Entry 1TWI (X-ray diffraction, 2.00 A resolution); this record covers chains A and B.

# Chain A (and B)
Protein: Diaminopimelate decarboxylase
Source organism: Methanocaldococcus jannaschii
Notes: EC 4.1.1.20; chain B of this document is another copy of the same molecule, construct and numbering; everything in this record applies to it too
UniProtKB: Q58497 (DCDA_METJA); residues 16-448 here correspond to UniProt positions 6-438 (UniProt number = residue number - 10)
Chain sequence (434 residues; row label = number of the first residue in the row):
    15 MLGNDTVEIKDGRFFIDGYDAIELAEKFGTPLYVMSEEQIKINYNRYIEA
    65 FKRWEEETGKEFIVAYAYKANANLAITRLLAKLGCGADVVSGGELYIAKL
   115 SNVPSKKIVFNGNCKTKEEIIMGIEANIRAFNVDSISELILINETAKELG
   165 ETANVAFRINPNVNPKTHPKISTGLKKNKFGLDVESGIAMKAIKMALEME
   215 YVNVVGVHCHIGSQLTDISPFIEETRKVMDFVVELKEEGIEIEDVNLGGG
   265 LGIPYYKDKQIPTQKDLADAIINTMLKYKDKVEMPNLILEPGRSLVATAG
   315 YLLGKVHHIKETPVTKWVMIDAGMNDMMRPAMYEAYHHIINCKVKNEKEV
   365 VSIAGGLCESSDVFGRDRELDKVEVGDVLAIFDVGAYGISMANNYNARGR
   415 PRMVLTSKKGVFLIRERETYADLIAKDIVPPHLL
Differences from the reference sequence: initiating methionine (15)
Ligand contacts: pyridoxal phosphate (PLP): Ala81, Lys83, Asp102, Asn125, Arg172, His222, His224, Gly226, Ser227, Gln228, Gly263, Gly264, Leu265, Glu304, Pro305, Gly306, Arg307, Tyr401
Curated features (UniProtKB/Swiss-Prot):
  - active site: Cys372 (Proton donor)
  - binding site (pyridoxal 5'-phosphate): Ser227, Gly264, Glu304 to Arg307, Tyr401
  - binding site (substrate): Arg307, Arg343, Tyr347, Glu373, Tyr401
  - modified residue: Lys83 (N6-(pyridoxal phosphate)lysine)
What the authors report for this chain:
  - binding site for pyridoxal phosphate: Lys83, His224
  - catalytic residues: Cys372 (proposed by the authors, not directly observed)
  - binding site for lysine: Arg307, Cys372
  - conformationally variable residues (side-chain flip): Cys372
  - specificity-determining residues: Arg307, Tyr347, Glu373 (proposed by the authors, not directly observed)

# Interface between chain A and chain B
Residue-residue contacts - 179 pairs, chain A then chain B:
  Glu51(A) - His446(B)  salt bridge
  Lys83(A) - Tyr409(B)
  Lys83(A) - Asn410(B)
  Asn87(A) - Asp441(B)  hydrogen bond
  Leu88(A) - Asp441(B)  hydrogen bond (backbone-side chain)
  Leu88(A) - Val443(B)  hydrophobic
  Ala89(A) - Ile442(B)
  Ala89(A) - Pro444(B)
  Ala89(A) - Leu447(B)
  Arg92(A) - Val443(B)
  Arg92(A) - Leu447(B)  hydrogen bond (side chain-backbone)
  Arg92(A) - Leu448(B)  hydrogen bond (side chain-backbone)
  Lys96(A) - His446(B)
  Lys96(A) - Leu447(B)
  Lys96(A) - Leu448(B)  hydrogen bond (side chain-backbone)
  Val104(A) - Cys372(B)  hydrophobic
  Val104(A) - Asn410(B)
  Ser105(A) - Asn410(B)  hydrogen bond (side chain-backbone)
  Ser105(A) - Ala411(B)
  Gly106(A) - Tyr434(B)
  Gly107(A) - Ala411(B)
  Gly107(A) - Tyr434(B)
  Gly107(A) - Leu437(B)
  Glu108(A) - Asn410(B)
  Glu108(A) - Ala411(B)
  Tyr110(A) - Tyr434(B)  hydrophobic
  Ile111(A) - Ile438(B)  hydrophobic
  Leu114(A) - Ile438(B)  hydrophobic
  Asn127(A) - Met333(B)  hydrogen bond
  Asn127(A) - Gly369(B)  hydrogen bond (side chain-backbone)
  Asn127(A) - Gly370(B)
  Asn127(A) - Leu371(B)
  Cys128(A) - His321(B)
  Cys128(A) - His322(B)
  Cys128(A) - Met333(B)  hydrophobic
  Cys128(A) - Ile334(B)
  Cys128(A) - Gly370(B)
  Lys129(A) - His322(B)  hydrogen bond (backbone-side chain)
  Thr130(A) - His321(B)
  Met136(A) - Tyr434(B)
  Asp148(A) - Lys324(B)  salt bridge
  Ser149(A) - Lys324(B)
  Ser151(A) - His322(B)  hydrogen bond
  Ser151(A) - Ile323(B)
  Glu152(A) - His322(B)
  Leu155(A) - His322(B)
  Lys190(A) - Val328(B)
  Lys191(A) - Trp331(B)
  Asn192(A) - Trp331(B)
  Asn192(A) - Ser374(B)  hydrogen bond
  Lys193(A) - Lys324(B)  hydrogen bond (backbone-side chain)
  Lys193(A) - Trp331(B)
  Lys193(A) - Met333(B)
  Lys193(A) - Ala368(B)
  Lys193(A) - Gly369(B)  hydrogen bond (side chain-backbone)
  Lys193(A) - Leu371(B)  hydrogen bond (side chain-backbone)
  Lys193(A) - Glu373(B)
  Lys193(A) - Asp376(B)  salt bridge
  Phe194(A) - Lys324(B)
  Phe194(A) - Leu371(B)
  Phe194(A) - Cys372(B)
  Phe194(A) - Glu373(B)
  Phe194(A) - Ser374(B)
  Gly195(A) - Lys324(B)  hydrogen bond (backbone-side chain)
  Ser200(A) - Pro327(B)
  Ile202(A) - Pro327(B)
  His321(A) - Cys128(B)
  His321(A) - Thr130(B)
  His322(A) - Cys128(B)
  His322(A) - Lys129(B)  hydrogen bond (side chain-backbone)
  His322(A) - Ser151(B)  hydrogen bond
  His322(A) - Glu152(B)
  His322(A) - Leu155(B)
  Ile323(A) - Ser151(B)
  Lys324(A) - Asp148(B)  salt bridge
  Lys324(A) - Ser149(B)
  Lys324(A) - Lys193(B)  hydrogen bond (side chain-backbone)
  Lys324(A) - Phe194(B)
  Lys324(A) - Gly195(B)  hydrogen bond (side chain-backbone)
  Pro327(A) - Asp197(B)
  Pro327(A) - Ser200(B)
  Pro327(A) - Ile202(B)
  Val328(A) - Lys190(B)
  Trp331(A) - Lys191(B)
  Trp331(A) - Asn192(B)
  Trp331(A) - Lys193(B)
  Met333(A) - Asn127(B)  hydrogen bond
  Met333(A) - Cys128(B)  hydrophobic
  Met333(A) - Lys193(B)
  Ile334(A) - Cys128(B)
  Met346(A) - Met338(B)  hydrophobic
  Met346(A) - Met342(B)  hydrophobic
  Ala368(A) - Lys193(B)
  Gly369(A) - Asn127(B)  hydrogen bond (backbone-side chain)
  Gly369(A) - Lys193(B)  hydrogen bond (backbone-side chain)
  Gly370(A) - Asn127(B)
  Gly370(A) - Cys128(B)
  Leu371(A) - Asn127(B)
  Leu371(A) - Lys193(B)  hydrogen bond (backbone-side chain)
  Leu371(A) - Phe194(B)
  Cys372(A) - Lys83(B)
  Cys372(A) - Phe194(B)
  Glu373(A) - Lys193(B)
  Glu373(A) - Phe194(B)
  Ser374(A) - Asn192(B)  hydrogen bond
  Ser374(A) - Phe194(B)
  Asp376(A) - Lys193(B)  salt bridge
  Tyr401(A) - Tyr409(B)
  Ser404(A) - Tyr409(B)
  Met405(A) - Tyr409(B)  hydrophobic
  Ala406(A) - Asn407(B)
  Asn407(A) - Ala406(B)
  Asn407(A) - Asn407(B)
  Asn408(A) - Arg414(B)
  Tyr409(A) - Lys83(B)
  Tyr409(A) - Tyr401(B)
  Tyr409(A) - Ser404(B)
  Tyr409(A) - Met405(B)  hydrophobic
  Asn410(A) - Lys83(B)
  Asn410(A) - Val104(B)
  Asn410(A) - Ser105(B)  hydrogen bond (backbone-side chain)
  Asn410(A) - Glu108(B)
  Ala411(A) - Ser105(B)  hydrogen bond (backbone-side chain)
  Ala411(A) - Gly107(B)
  Ala411(A) - Glu108(B)
  Arg414(A) - Asn408(B)
  Arg414(A) - Arg414(B)
  Leu419(A) - Leu447(B)  hydrophobic
  Ser421(A) - His446(B)
  Lys423(A) - His446(B)
  Phe426(A) - Pro444(B)  hydrophobic
  Phe426(A) - Pro445(B)
  Phe426(A) - His446(B)
  Leu427(A) - Ile442(B)
  Ile428(A) - Asp441(B)
  Ile428(A) - Ile442(B)  hydrogen bond (backbone-backbone)
  Ile428(A) - Pro444(B)  hydrophobic
  Arg429(A) - Lys440(B)
  Arg429(A) - Asp441(B)  salt bridge
  Glu430(A) - Lys440(B)  hydrogen bond (backbone-backbone)
  Arg431(A) - Lys440(B)
  Tyr434(A) - Gly106(B)
  Tyr434(A) - Gly107(B)
  Tyr434(A) - Tyr110(B)  hydrophobic
  Tyr434(A) - Met136(B)
  Asp436(A) - Lys440(B)  salt bridge
  Leu437(A) - Gly107(B)
  Ile438(A) - Ile111(B)  hydrophobic
  Ile438(A) - Leu114(B)  hydrophobic
  Lys440(A) - Ile428(B)
  Lys440(A) - Arg429(B)
  Lys440(A) - Glu430(B)  hydrogen bond (backbone-backbone)
  Lys440(A) - Arg431(B)
  Lys440(A) - Glu432(B)
  Lys440(A) - Asp436(B)  salt bridge
  Asp441(A) - Asn87(B)  hydrogen bond
  Asp441(A) - Leu88(B)  hydrogen bond (side chain-backbone)
  Asp441(A) - Ile428(B)
  Asp441(A) - Arg429(B)  salt bridge
  Ile442(A) - Ala89(B)
  Ile442(A) - Leu427(B)
  Ile442(A) - Ile428(B)  hydrogen bond (backbone-backbone)
  Ile442(A) - Glu430(B)
  Val443(A) - Leu88(B)  hydrophobic
  Val443(A) - Arg92(B)
  Pro444(A) - Ala89(B)
  Pro444(A) - Phe426(B)  hydrophobic
  Pro444(A) - Ile428(B)  hydrophobic
  His446(A) - Glu51(B)  salt bridge
  His446(A) - Lys96(B)
  His446(A) - Ser421(B)
  His446(A) - Lys423(B)
  His446(A) - Phe426(B)
  Leu447(A) - Ala89(B)
  Leu447(A) - Arg92(B)  hydrogen bond (backbone-side chain)
  Leu447(A) - Lys96(B)  hydrogen bond (backbone-side chain)
  Leu447(A) - Leu419(B)  hydrophobic
  Leu448(A) - Arg92(B)  hydrogen bond (backbone-side chain)
  Leu448(A) - Lys96(B)  hydrogen bond (backbone-side chain)
Other interface residues (no listed pair), chain A (97 interface residues in all): Ala86, Leu93, Asn125, Gly126, Arg172, Asp197, Glu325, Thr326, Met338, Met342, Tyr347, Val377, Arg412, Glu432, Pro445
Other interface residues (no listed pair), chain B (94 interface residues in all): Ala86, Leu93, Glu325, Thr326, Met346, Tyr347, Val377, Arg412

# In short
97 residues of chain A face 94 of chain B across their interface, with 36 hydrogen bonds and 10 salt bridges.
Among the polar pairs are Glu51(A)-His446(B), Asp148(A)-Lys324(B) and Lys193(A)-Asp376(B). Ligands of chain A:
pyridoxal phosphate. From the paper: the catalytic residue Cys372(A); a binding site for pyridoxal phosphate
at Lys83(A) and His224(A).
Chain A and chain B are both Diaminopimelate decarboxylase (Methanocaldococcus jannaschii); the structure,
Crystal structure of Diaminopimelate Decarboxylase from m. jannaschii in co-complex with L-lysine, was
determined by X-ray diffraction, deposited together with 1TUF.
